PDB entry 5T4O | electron microscopy, 6.90 A resolution (low resolution: residue-level contacts below are approximate; hydrogen-bond / salt-bridge calls are withheld) | chains O and P of the 22 polymer chains in the assembly

Chain O (and P):
Molecule: ATP synthase subunit c
Source organism: Escherichia coli
Notes: chain P of this document is another copy of the same molecule, construct and numbering; everything in this record applies to it too
Reference sequence: B7NR39 (ATPL_ECO7I); numbering as in UniProt (aligned over 1-79)
Sequence (79 residues; each row starts with the number of its first residue):
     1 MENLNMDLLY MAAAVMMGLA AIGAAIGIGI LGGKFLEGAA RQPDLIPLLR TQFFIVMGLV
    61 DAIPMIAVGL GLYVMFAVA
Unresolved in the structure: 1-2, 78-79

Interface between chain O and chain P:
Residue-residue contacts - 23 pairs, chain O then chain P:
  Leu-4(O) / Asp-7(P)
  Leu-8(O) / Asp-7(P)
  Ala-12(O) / Tyr-10(P)
  Ala-12(O) / Met-11(P)
  Ala-12(O) / Ala-14(P)
  Val-15(O) / Ala-14(P)
  Met-16(O) / Ala-14(P)
  Met-16(O) / Gly-18(P)
  Ala-20(O) / Gly-18(P)
  Ala-20(O) / Leu-19(P)
  Ala-20(O) / Ile-22(P)
  Gly-23(O) / Ile-22(P)
  Gly-23(O) / Ala-25(P)
  Gly-23(O) / Ile-26(P)
  Ala-24(O) / Ala-25(P)
  Gly-27(O) / Ala-25(P)
  Lys-34(O) / Gly-33(P)
  Gly-38(O) / Ala-40(P)
  Gln-42(O) / Ala-40(P)
  Val-60(O) / Ala-25(P)
  Ile-63(O) / Ala-21(P)
  Ile-63(O) / Ala-25(P)
  Leu-70(O) / Met-17(P)
Interface residues without a listed pair, chain O (20 interface residues in all): Asn-5, Ala-13, Leu-19, Val-56, Ala-67
Interface residues without a listed pair, chain P (16 interface residues in all): Gly-29, Gly-32, Leu-36

In short:
20 residues of chain O face 16 of chain P across their interface.
Chain O and chain P are both ATP synthase subunit c (Escherichia coli); the structure, Autoinhibited E. coli
ATP synthase state 1, was determined by electron microscopy (same publication as 5T4Q and 5T4P).
